7FIE - chains C and F of the 7 polymer chains in the assembly; structure by electron microscopy, 2.36 A resolution.

== Chain C (and F) ==
Protein: Lon protease
Organism: Meiothermus taiwanensis
Notes: EC 3.4.21.53; chain F of this document is another copy of the same molecule, construct and numbering; everything in this record applies to it too
UniProt: A0A059VAZ3 (A0A059VAZ3_9DEIN); numbering as in UniProt (aligned over 1-793)
Chain sequence (806 residues; each row starts with the number of its first residue):
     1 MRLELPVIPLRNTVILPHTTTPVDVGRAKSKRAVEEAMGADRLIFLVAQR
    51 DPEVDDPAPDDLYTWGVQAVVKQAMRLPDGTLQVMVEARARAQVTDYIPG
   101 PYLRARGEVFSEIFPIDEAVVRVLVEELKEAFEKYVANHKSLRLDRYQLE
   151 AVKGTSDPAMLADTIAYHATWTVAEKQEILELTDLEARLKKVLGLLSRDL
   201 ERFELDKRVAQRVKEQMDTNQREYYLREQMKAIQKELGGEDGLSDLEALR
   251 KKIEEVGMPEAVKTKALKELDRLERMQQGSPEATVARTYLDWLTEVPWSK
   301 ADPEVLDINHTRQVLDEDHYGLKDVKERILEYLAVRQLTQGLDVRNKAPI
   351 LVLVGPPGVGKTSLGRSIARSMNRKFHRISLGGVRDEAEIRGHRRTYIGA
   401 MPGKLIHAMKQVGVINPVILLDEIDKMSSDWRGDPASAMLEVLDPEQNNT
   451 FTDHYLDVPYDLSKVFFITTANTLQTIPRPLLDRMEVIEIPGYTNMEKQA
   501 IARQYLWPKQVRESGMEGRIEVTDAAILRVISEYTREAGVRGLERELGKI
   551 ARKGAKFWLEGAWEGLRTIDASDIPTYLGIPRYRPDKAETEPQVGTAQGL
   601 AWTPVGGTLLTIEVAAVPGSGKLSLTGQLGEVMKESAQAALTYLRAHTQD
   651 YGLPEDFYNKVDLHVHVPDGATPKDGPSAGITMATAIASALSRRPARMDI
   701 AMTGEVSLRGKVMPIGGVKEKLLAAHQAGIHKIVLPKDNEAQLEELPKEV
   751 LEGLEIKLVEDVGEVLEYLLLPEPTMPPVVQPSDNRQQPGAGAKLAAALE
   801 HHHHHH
Unresolved in the structure: 1, 781-806
Differences from the reference sequence: expression tag (794-806)
Residues lining bound ligands:
  - ATP-gamma-S (AGS; phosphothiophosphoric acid-adenylate ester), molecule 1: Asp318, His319, Tyr320, Pro356, Pro357, Gly358, Val359, Gly360, Lys361, Thr362, Ser363, Glu423, Tyr493, Ile501, Tyr505, Val540, Arg541, Glu544
  - ATP-gamma-S (AGS), molecule 2: Glu446, Pro480, Arg484
Reported in the primary citation:
  - catalytic residues: Ser678 (citing earlier work)

== Chain C / chain F interface ==
Contacting residue pairs - 10 pairs, chain C then chain F:
  Ile116(C) - Asp145(F)
  Asp117(C) - Asp145(F)
  Asp117(C) - Arg146(F)  salt bridge
  Val120(C) - Arg146(F)
  Asp184(C) - Arg143(F)  salt bridge
  Arg198(C) - Gln221(F)
  Arg198(C) - Tyr224(F)
  Arg198(C) - Tyr225(F)  hydrogen bond
  Arg202(C) - Tyr225(F)
  Arg202(C) - Gln229(F)
Also at the interface, not in a pair above, chain C (8 interface residues in all): Ala119, Leu205
Also at the interface, not in a pair above, chain F (9 interface residues in all): Leu144, Leu226

== Overview ==
8 residues of chain C face 9 of chain F across their interface, with 1 hydrogen bond and 2 salt bridges. Among
the polar pairs are Asp117(C)-Arg146(F), Asp184(C)-Arg143(F) and Arg198(C)-Tyr225(F). Bound to chain C:
ATP-gamma-S. The paper reports the catalytic residue Ser678(C).
Both chains are Lon protease (Meiothermus taiwanensis). Entry 7FIE (Processive cleavage of substrate at
individual proteolytic active sites of the Lon protease complex (conformation 2)) was determined by electron
microscopy together with 7EV4, 7EV6, 7FID and 7FIZ from the same study.
